Entry 8GI9 (electron microscopy, 2.84 A resolution); this record covers chain A.

== Chain A ==
Protein: Cation Channelrhodopsin
Organism: Hyphochytrium catenoides
Amino-acid sequence (265 residues; row label = number of the first residue in the row):
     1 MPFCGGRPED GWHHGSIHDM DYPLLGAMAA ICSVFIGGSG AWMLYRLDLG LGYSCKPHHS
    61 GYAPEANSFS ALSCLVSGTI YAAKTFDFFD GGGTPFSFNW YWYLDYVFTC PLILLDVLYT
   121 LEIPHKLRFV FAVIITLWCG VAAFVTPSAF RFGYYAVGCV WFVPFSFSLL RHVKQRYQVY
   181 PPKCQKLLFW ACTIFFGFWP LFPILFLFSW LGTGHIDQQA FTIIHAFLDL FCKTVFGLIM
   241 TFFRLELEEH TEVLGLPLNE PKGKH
Disordered / not traced: 1-16, 257-265
Glycans and other covalent adducts: retinal (RET) linked to K233
Residues lining bound ligands: retinal (RET): Y103, Y106, C110, I113, T136, L137, G140, Y155, G158, C159, F162, W199, F202, P203, D229, C232
Reported in the primary citation:
  - specificity-determining residues: F69, S73, D116
  - contacts within the chain: N67-E248 (hydrogen bond), Y81-D229 (hydrogen bond), K84-D105 (salt bridge), Y106-D229 (hydrogen bond), Y106-H225 (hydrogen bond), D116-R244, D116-T120 (hydrogen bond), T120-R244 (hydrogen bond), N99-T222 (water-mediated contact), D229-K233 (salt bridge), Y53-E246 (hydrogen bond)
  - binding site for retinal: T136, G140, P203, K233

== Summary ==
Retinal is covalently linked to K233. The paper reports a binding site for retinal at T136, G140 and P203
among others; specificity determinants F69, S73 and D116.
Chain A is Cation Channelrhodopsin (Hyphochytrium catenoides); the structure, Cation channelrhodopsin from
Hyphochytrium catenoides (HcCCR) embedded in peptidisc, was determined by electron microscopy (same
publication as 8GI8).
